Entry 8IDD (electron microscopy, 4.00 A resolution); this record covers chains D and C of the 5 polymer chains in the assembly.

[Chain D (and C)]
Name: Cell division protein FtsX
Organism: Mycobacterium tuberculosis
Notes: chain C of this document is another copy of the same molecule, construct and numbering; everything in this record applies to it too
UniProt: A0A045GRS5 (A0A045GRS5_MYCTX); numbering as in UniProt (aligned over 1-297)
Sequence (297 residues; each row starts with the number of its first residue):
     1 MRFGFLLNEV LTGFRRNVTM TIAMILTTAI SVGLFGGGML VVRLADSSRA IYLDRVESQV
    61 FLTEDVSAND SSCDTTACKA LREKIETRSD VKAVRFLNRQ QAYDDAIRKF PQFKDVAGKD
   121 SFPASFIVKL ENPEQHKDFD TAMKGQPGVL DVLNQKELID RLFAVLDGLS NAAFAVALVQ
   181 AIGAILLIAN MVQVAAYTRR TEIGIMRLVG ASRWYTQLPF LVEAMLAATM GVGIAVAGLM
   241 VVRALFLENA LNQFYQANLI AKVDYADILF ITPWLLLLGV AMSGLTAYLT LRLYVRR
Disordered / not traced: 296-297
Disulfides: C73-C78

[Interface between chain D and chain C]
Contacting residue pairs (33; chain D residue first):
  T19(D) - L186(C)
  T19(D) - N190(C)
  M20(D) - N190(C)
  I22(D) - L186(C)  hydrophobic
  A23(D) - G183(C)
  A23(D) - L186(C)  hydrophobic
  L26(D) - V179(C)  hydrophobic
  I30(D) - V179(C)  hydrophobic
  I30(D) - Q180(C)
  A164(D) - N249(C)  hydrogen bond (backbone-side chain)
  V165(D) - A250(C)  hydrophobic
  G168(D) - F246(C)
  G168(D) - N249(C)
  N171(D) - F246(C)
  A172(D) - V242(C)  hydrophobic
  A175(D) - F246(C)  hydrophobic
  V176(D) - I30(C)  hydrophobic
  V179(D) - L26(C)  hydrophobic
  Q180(D) - I30(C)
  Q180(D) - Q180(C)
  L186(D) - T19(C)
  L186(D) - I22(C)  hydrophobic
  N190(D) - T19(C)  hydrogen bond
  N190(D) - M20(C)
  V194(D) - V194(C)  hydrophobic
  Y197(D) - Y197(C)  hydrogen bond (side chain-backbone)
  Y197(D) - R200(C)
  F246(D) - G168(C)
  F246(D) - N171(C)
  F246(D) - A172(C)
  A250(D) - A164(C)
  Q253(D) - R161(C)  hydrogen bond (backbone-side chain)
  A257(D) - R161(C)
Interface residues without a listed pair, chain D (28 interface residues in all): T27, R161, L187, V242, F254
Interface residues without a listed pair, chain C (30 interface residues in all): A23, V165, A175, V176, L187, L247, Q253, F254

[Summary]
28 residues of chain D and 30 residues of chain C are in contact; the contacts include 4 hydrogen bonds. Polar
contacts include A164(D)-N249(C), N190(D)-T19(C) and Y197(D)-Y197(C).
Chain D and chain C are both Cell division protein FtsX (Mycobacterium tuberculosis); the structure, Cryo-EM
structure of Mycobacterium tuberculosis ATP bound FtsEX/RipC complex in peptidisc, was determined by electron
microscopy, deposited together with 8IDB, 8IDC, 8IGQ and 8JIA.
